PDB entry 1UBP | X-ray diffraction, 1.65 A resolution | chains B and C of the 3 polymer chains in the assembly

[Chain B]
Molecule: Urease
From: Sporosarcina pasteurii
Notes: EC 3.5.1.5
Reference sequence: P41021 (URE2_BACPA); numbering as in UniProt (aligned over 5-126)
Chain sequence (122 residues; row label = number of the first residue in the row):
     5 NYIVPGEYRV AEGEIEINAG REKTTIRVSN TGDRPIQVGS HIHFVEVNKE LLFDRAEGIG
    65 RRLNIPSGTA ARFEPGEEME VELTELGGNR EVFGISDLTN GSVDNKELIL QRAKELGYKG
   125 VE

[Chain C]
Molecule: Urease
From: Sporosarcina pasteurii
Notes: EC 3.5.1.5
Reference sequence: P41020 (URE1_BACPA); the construct has insertions or renumbered stretches relative to UniProt, so the offset changes along the chain: 1-27 = UniProt 1-27; 29-570 = UniProt 28-569
Chain sequence (570 residues; each row starts with the number of its first residue):
     1 MKINRQQYAE SYGPTVGDEV RLADTDLWIE VEKDYTTYGD EVNFGGGKVL REGMGENGTY
    61 TRTENVLDLL LTNALILDYT GIYKADIGVK DGYIVGIGKG GNPDIMDGVT PNMIVGTATE
   121 VIAAEGKIVT AGGIDTHVHF INPDQVDVAL ANGITTLFGG GTGPAEGSKA TTVTPGPWNI
   181 EKMLKSTEGL PINVGILGKG HGSSIAPIME QIDAGAAGLK IHEDWGATPA SIDRSLTVAD
   241 EADVQVAIHS DTLNEAGFLE DTLRAINGRV IHSFHVEGAG GGHAPDIMAM AGHPNVLPSS
   301 TNPTRPFTVN TIDEHLDMLM VCHHLKQNIP EDVAFADSRI RPETIAAEDI LHDLGIISMM
   361 STDALAMGRA GEMVLRTWQT ADKMKKQRGP LAEEKNGSDN FRLKRYVSKY TINPAIAQGI
   421 AHEVGSIEEG KFADLVLWEP KFFGVKADRV IKGGIIAYAQ IGDPSASIPT PQPVMGRRMY
   481 GTVGDLIHDT NITFMSKSSI QQGVPAKLGL KRRIGTVKNC RNIGKKDMKW NDVTTDIDIN
   541 PETYEVKVDG EVLTCEPVKE LPMAQRYFLF
Construct notes: variant Glu19 (Arg in P41020), Ile29 (Gly28 in P41020), Thr36 (Tyr35 in P41020), Thr37 (Tyr36 in P41020), Tyr38 (Leu37 in P41020), Leu263 (Val262 in P41020), Ile420 (Met419 in P41020); insertion (28); modified residue (220)
Modified residues: Lys220 (lysine nz-carboxylic acid; KCX)
Swiss-Prot annotation at these positions:
  - active site: His324 (Proton donor)
Covalent attachments: beta-mercaptoethanol (BME) linked to Cys322
Metal / ion sites: Ni2+ site 1: His137, His139, Lys220, Asp363 (together with beta-mercaptoethanol); Ni2+ site 2: Lys220, His249, His275 (together with beta-mercaptoethanol)

[How chain B and chain C interact]
Residue-residue contacts - 90 pairs, chain B then chain C:
  Ile7(B) with Arg21(C); Asp26(C)
  Val8(B) with Arg21(C)
  Pro9(B) with Ala23(C); Lys441(C); Tyr567(C)
  Gly10(B) with Val20(C); Arg21(C); Ala23(C), hydrogen bond (backbone-backbone); Pro440(C); Lys441(C)
  Glu11(B) with Val20(C); Arg21(C), salt bridge; Trp28(C)
  Tyr12(B) with Ala9(C); Pro14(C); Glu19(C); Val20(C), hydrophobic; Gly126(C)
  Arg13(B) with Asp18(C); Glu19(C), salt bridge; Trp28(C)
  Val14(B) with Arg5(C); Gln6(C); Ala9(C), hydrophobic; Asp18(C)
  Ala15(B) with Arg5(C); Gly17(C); Asp18(C), hydrogen bond (backbone-side chain)
  Glu16(B) with Arg5(C), hydrogen bond (backbone-side chain)
  Gly17(B) with Arg5(C)
  Glu18(B) with Lys2(C); Ile3(C)
  Ile19(B) with Lys2(C); Ile3(C), hydrogen bond (backbone-backbone); Arg5(C); Tyr8(C), hydrophobic; Thr15(C); Tyr38(C), hydrophobic
  Glu20(B) with Met1(C); Lys2(C); Tyr38(C)
  Ile21(B) with Met1(C), hydrogen bond (backbone-backbone); Ile3(C), hydrophobic; Tyr38(C); Gly39(C)
  Asn22(B) with Tyr38(C), hydrogen bond (backbone-backbone); Gly39(C)
  Arg25(B) with Asp40(C), salt bridge; Asp107(C), salt bridge
  Gly43(B) with Arg51(C)
  Ser44(B) with Val49(C)
  His45(B) with Gly39(C), hydrogen bond (side chain-backbone); Asp40(C), salt bridge; Val49(C); Met54(C); Ile105(C)
  Ile46(B) with Met54(C), hydrophobic
  Arg66(B) with Gly39(C), hydrogen bond (side chain-backbone); Asp40(C), salt bridge
  Asn68(B) with Met1(C)
  Pro70(B) with Ile3(C), hydrophobic; Tyr12(C)
  Ser71(B) with Tyr12(C), hydrogen bond (backbone-side chain); Gly39(C); Glu41(C), hydrogen bond (side chain-backbone); Asn43(C), hydrogen bond; Val49(C)
  Gly72(B) with Asn43(C); Lys48(C); Val49(C)
  Leu90(B) with Ile105(C)
  Gly91(B) with Asp104(C); Ile105(C), hydrogen bond (backbone-backbone); Asp107(C)
  Gly92(B) with Pro103(C); Met106(C), hydrogen bond (backbone-backbone); Asp107(C), hydrogen bond (backbone-side chain)
  Asn93(B) with Pro103(C), hydrogen bond (backbone-backbone); Asp104(C)
  Arg94(B) with Asp104(C), hydrogen bond (backbone-backbone)
  Glu95(B) with Asp104(C), hydrogen bond (backbone-backbone); Ile105(C)
  Phe97(B) with Glu52(C); Gly53(C); Thr59(C); Asp104(C)
  Gly98(B) with Glu52(C)
  Ile99(B) with Glu52(C), hydrogen bond (backbone-side chain); Gly53(C)
Interface residues without a listed pair, chain B (38 interface residues in all): Tyr6, Thr73, Val96
Interface residues without a listed pair, chain C (47 interface residues in all): Asn4, Gly13, Val16, Asp24, Thr37, Gly47, Gly397, Arg566

[Summary]
38 residues of chain B and 47 residues of chain C are in contact; the contacts include 18 hydrogen bonds and 6
salt bridges. Polar contacts include Glu11(B)-Arg21(C), Arg13(B)-Glu19(C) and Arg25(B)-Asp40(C). UniProt lists
active-site residue His324(C) on chain C.
Here chain B is Urease and chain C is Urease, both from Sporosarcina pasteurii. Entry 1UBP (Crystal structure
of urease from bacillus pasteurii inhibited with beta-mercaptoethanol at 1.65 angstroms resolution) was
determined by X-ray diffraction.
